6B8R - chain A; structure by X-ray diffraction, 1.65 A resolution.

Chain A:
Name: Thermonuclease
Source organism: Staphylococcus aureus
Notes: EC 3.1.31.1
UniProt: P00644 (NUC_STAAU); residues 1-149 here correspond to UniProt positions 83-231 (UniProt number = residue number + 82)
Chain sequence (143 residues; each row starts with the number of its first residue; note: 6 numbers in that range are skipped by the numbering (no residue carries them; nothing is unmodelled there)):
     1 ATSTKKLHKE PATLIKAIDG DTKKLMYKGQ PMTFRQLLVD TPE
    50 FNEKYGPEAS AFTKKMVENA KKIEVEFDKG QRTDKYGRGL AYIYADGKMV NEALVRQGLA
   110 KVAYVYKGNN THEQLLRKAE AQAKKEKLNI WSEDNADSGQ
Not modelled in the structure: 1-6, 142-149
Sequence notes: engineered mutation K23 (Val105 in P00644), Q36 (Leu118 in P00644), F50 (Gly132 in P00644), N51 (Val133 in P00644), G117 (Pro199 in P00644), L124 (His206 in P00644), A128 (Ser210 in P00644)
Metal / ion sites: Ca2+: D21, D40, T41, E43 (together with thymidine-3',5'-diphosphate)
Small-molecule neighbours: thymidine-3',5'-diphosphate (THP): D21, R35, Q36, L37, D40, E43, Q80, D83, K84, Y85, R87, L89, Y113, Y115

Summary:
Chain A binds thymidine-3',5'-diphosphate. D21, D40, T41 and E43 form the Ca2+ site.
Chain A is Thermonuclease (Staphylococcus aureus); the structure, Crystal structure of Staphylococcal nuclease
variant Delta+PHS V23K/L36Q at cryogenic temperature, was determined by X-ray diffraction together with 6AMF
from the same study.
